8CP6 - chains B and C of the 3 polymer chains in the assembly; structure by electron microscopy, 2.45 A resolution.

[Chain B]
Molecule: Toxin protein Tse5
From: Pseudomonas aeruginosa
UniProt: Q9I0F4 (TSE5_PSEAE); residues 48-1168 here = UniProt positions 48-1168
Chain sequence (1121 residues; numbered 48 to 1168; the number before each row is that of its first residue):
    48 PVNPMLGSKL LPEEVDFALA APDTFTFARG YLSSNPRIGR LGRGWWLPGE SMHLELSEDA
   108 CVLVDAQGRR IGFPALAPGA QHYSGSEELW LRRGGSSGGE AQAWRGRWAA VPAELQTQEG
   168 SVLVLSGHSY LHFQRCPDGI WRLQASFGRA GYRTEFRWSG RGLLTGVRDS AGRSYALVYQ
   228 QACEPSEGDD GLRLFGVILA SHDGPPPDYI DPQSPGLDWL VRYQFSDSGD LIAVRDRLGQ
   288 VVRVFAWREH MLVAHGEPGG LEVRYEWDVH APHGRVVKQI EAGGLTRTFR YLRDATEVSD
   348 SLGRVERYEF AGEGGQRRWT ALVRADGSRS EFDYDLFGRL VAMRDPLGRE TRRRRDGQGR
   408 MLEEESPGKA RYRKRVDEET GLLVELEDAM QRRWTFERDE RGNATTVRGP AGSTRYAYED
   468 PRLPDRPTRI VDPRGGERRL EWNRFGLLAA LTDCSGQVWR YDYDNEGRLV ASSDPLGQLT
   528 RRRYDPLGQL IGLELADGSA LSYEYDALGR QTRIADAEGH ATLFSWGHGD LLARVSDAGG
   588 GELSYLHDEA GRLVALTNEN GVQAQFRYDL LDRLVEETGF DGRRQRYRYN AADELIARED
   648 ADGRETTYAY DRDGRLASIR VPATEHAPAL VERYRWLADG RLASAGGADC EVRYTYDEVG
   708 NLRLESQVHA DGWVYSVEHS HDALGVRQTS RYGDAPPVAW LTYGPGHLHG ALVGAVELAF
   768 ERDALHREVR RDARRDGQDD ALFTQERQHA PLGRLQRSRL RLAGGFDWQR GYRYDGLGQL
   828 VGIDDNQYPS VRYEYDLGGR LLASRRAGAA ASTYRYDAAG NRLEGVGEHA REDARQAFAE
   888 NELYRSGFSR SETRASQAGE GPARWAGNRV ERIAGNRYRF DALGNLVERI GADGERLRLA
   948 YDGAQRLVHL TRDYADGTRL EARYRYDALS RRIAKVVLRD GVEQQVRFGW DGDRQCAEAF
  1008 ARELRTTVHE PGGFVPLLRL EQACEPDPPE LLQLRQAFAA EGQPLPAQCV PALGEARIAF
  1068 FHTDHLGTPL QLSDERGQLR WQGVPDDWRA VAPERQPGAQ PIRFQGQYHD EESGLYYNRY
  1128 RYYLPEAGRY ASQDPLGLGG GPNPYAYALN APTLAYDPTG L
Unresolved in the structure: 873-909
What the authors report for this chain:
  - catalytic residues: Asp1141, Asp1164
  - post-translational modification sites: Leu1168
  - mutagenesis - D1141A: unchanged stability
  - mutagenesis - D1141A: abolished growth in response to bacterial competition
  - mutagenesis - D1141A: increased binding to supported lipid bilayer
  - mutagenesis - D1141A, D1164A: abolished catalytic activity (Leu1168-Ile1169 cleavage site)

[Chain C]
Molecule: Toxin protein Tse5
From: Pseudomonas aeruginosa
UniProt: Q9I0F4 (TSE5_PSEAE); residue numbers follow UniProt; this construct covers 1169-1317
Chain sequence (149 residues; each row starts with the number of its first residue):
  1169 IIPLVVIGAF AARAAIGAAL GAGIELGMQT GKQVLGQMKD NWDSDRDLTD IKWKCIDINW
  1229 KHVGASAAIG TVAPGMLSTG KTVVQSAKAI RTLSGQAANT ANRAAKLAAR KAAHADTIKK
  1289 AVATQAAWQT GKQIVKCPLK DEEEECPPQ
Unresolved in the structure: 1196-1317

[How chain B and chain C interact]
Pairs across the interface (30):
  Arg529(B) with Ala1186(C)
  Leu537(B) with Ala1186(C), hydrophobic
  Leu540(B) with Ala1182(C)
  Gly556(B) with Leu1188(C)
  Gln558(B) with Ala1187(C); Leu1188(C); Gly1189(C), hydrogen bond (side chain-backbone)
  Leu579(B) with Glu1193(C)
  Arg801(B) with Val1174(C), hydrogen bond (side chain-backbone); Gly1176(C)
  Tyr821(B) with Val1174(C)
  Gly825(B) with Val1174(C); Ile1175(C)
  Gln826(B) with Ile1175(C)
  Leu1073(B) with Val1173(C), hydrophobic
  Ala1155(B) with Ile1170(C), hydrophobic
  Leu1156(B) with Ile1170(C), hydrophobic; Leu1172(C), hydrophobic
  Leu1161(B) with Val1173(C); Val1174(C); Ile1175(C), hydrophobic
  Ala1162(B) with Ile1170(C), hydrophobic; Pro1171(C); Leu1172(C), hydrophobic
  Tyr1163(B) with Ile1170(C); Pro1171(C); Val1173(C), hydrophobic
  Asp1164(B) with Ile1169(C); Ile1170(C)
  Pro1165(B) with Ile1169(C)
Other interface residues (no listed pair), chain B (26 interface residues in all): Leu542, Leu548, Tyr550, Tyr552, Ile561, Trp573, His1072, Leu1168
Other interface residues (no listed pair), chain C (17 interface residues in all): Ala1183, Ala1190, Ile1192

[Overview]
The interface between chain B and chain C involves 26 residues on one side and 17 on the other, with 2
hydrogen bonds. Polar pairs include Gln558(B)-Gly1189(C) and Arg801(B)-Val1174(C). The paper reports catalytic
residues Asp1141(B) and Asp1164(B); D1141A and D1164A of chain B abolish catalytic activity (Leu1168-Ile1169
cleavage site).
Chain B is Toxin protein Tse5 and chain C is Toxin protein Tse5, both from Pseudomonas aeruginosa; the
structure, Type six secretion system exported effector 5 (Tse5), was determined by electron microscopy.
